PDB entry 1A1A | X-ray diffraction, 2.00 A resolution | chains A and B of the 4 polymer chains in the assembly

# Chain A (and B)
Molecule: C-src tyrosine kinase
Organism: Homo sapiens
Notes: EC 2.7.1.112; fragment: sh2 domain; chain B of this document is another copy of the same molecule, construct and numbering; everything in this record applies to it too
Reference sequence: P12931 (SRC_HUMAN); residues 144-249 here correspond to UniProt positions 143-248 (UniProt number = residue number - 1)
Sequence (107 residues; each row starts with the number of its first residue):
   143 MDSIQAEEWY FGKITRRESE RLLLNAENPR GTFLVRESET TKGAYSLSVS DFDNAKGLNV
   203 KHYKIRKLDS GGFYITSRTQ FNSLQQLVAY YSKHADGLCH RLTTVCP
Disordered / not traced: 143 (chain B: 143-147)
Construct notes: engineered mutation Ser188 (Cys187 in P12931)

# How chain A and chain B interact
Contacting residue pairs - 13 pairs, chain A then chain B:
  Thr157(A) with Pro249(B), hydrogen bond (side chain-backbone)
  Arg158(A) with Phe153(B); Ile156(B)
  Arg159(A) with Glu150(B), salt bridge; Phe153(B); Val247(B); Cys248(B), hydrogen bond (side chain-backbone); Pro249(B)
  Glu181(A) with Leu164(B); Asn167(B)
  Thr182(A) with Glu160(B); Arg163(B), hydrogen bond (backbone-side chain); Leu164(B)
Other interface residues (no listed pair), chain A (6 interface residues in all): Glu160

# In short
6 residues of chain A face 10 of chain B across their interface, with 3 hydrogen bonds and 1 salt bridge.
Polar contacts include Arg159(A)-Glu150(B), Thr157(A)-Pro249(B) and Arg159(A)-Cys248(B).
Both chains are C-src tyrosine kinase (Homo sapiens). Entry 1A1A (C-src (SH2 domain with C188A mutation)
complexed with ace-formyl phosphotyr-glu-(n,n-dipentyl amine)) was determined by X-ray diffraction (same
publication as 1A07, 1A08, 1A09, 1A1B, 1A1C and 1A1E).
